7CRO - chains E and K of the 11 polymer chains in the assembly; structure by electron microscopy, 3.75 A resolution.

[Chain E]
Molecule: Histone H3
Source organism: Xenopus laevis
UniProt: Q92133 (Q92133_XENLA); residues 1-135 here correspond to UniProt positions 2-136 (UniProt number = residue number + 1)
Sequence (135 residues; row label = number of the first residue in the row):
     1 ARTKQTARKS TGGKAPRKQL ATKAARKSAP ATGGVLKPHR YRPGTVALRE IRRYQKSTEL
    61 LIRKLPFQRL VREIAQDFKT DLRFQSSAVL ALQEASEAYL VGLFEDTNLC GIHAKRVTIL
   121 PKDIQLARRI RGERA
Disordered / not traced: 1-36, 135
Differences from the reference sequence: engineered mutation Leu-36 (Lys37 in Q92133), Leu-90 (Met91 in Q92133), Leu-120 (Met121 in Q92133)
Modified positions: Leu-36 (norleucine; NLE); Leu-90 (norleucine; NLE); Leu-120 (norleucine; NLE)
From the paper describing this entry:
  - mutagenesis - Y41A, R49A, R52A: decreased catalytic activity

[Chain K]
Molecule: 187-nt DNA strand
Source organism: Xenopus laevis
Sequence (187 nucleotides; each row starts with the number of its first residue):
     1 ATCGCGACAC CGGCACTGGA ACAGGATGTA TATATCTGAC ACGTGCCTGG AGACTAGGGA
    61 GTAATCCCCT TGGCGGTTAA AACGCGGGGG ACAGCGCGTA CGTGCGTTTA AGCGGTGCTA
   121 GAGCTGTCTA CGACCAATTG AGCGGCCTCG GCACCGGGAT TCTCCAGGGG ATCGGGCATC
   181 ACCCGAT
Disordered / not traced: 1-9, 178-187

[Chain E / chain K interface]
Residue-residue contacts (12; chain E residue first):
  His-39(E) with DG25(K), base contact
  Tyr-41(E) with DG104(K), phosphate contact
  Gly-44(E) with DT103(K), hydrogen bond to the phosphate
  Thr-45(E) with DT103(K), phosphate contact
  Val-46(E) with DT103(K), hydrogen bond to the phosphate
  Arg-49(E) with DG28(K), sugar contact
  Arg-63(E) with DG112(K), salt bridge to the phosphate
  Lys-64(E) with DG112(K), phosphate contact
  Leu-65(E) with DG112(K), phosphate contact
  Pro-66(E) with DA111(K), phosphate contact
  Arg-69(E) with DA111(K), salt bridge to the phosphate
  Arg-83(E) with DG121(K), sugar contact
Other interface residues (no listed pair), chain E (15 interface residues in all): Arg-40, Pro-43, Ala-47
Other interface residues (no listed pair), chain K (10 interface residues in all): DT27, DT29, DG102

[Summary]
15 residues of chain E face 10 of chain K across their interface; the contacts include 2 hydrogen bonds and 2
salt bridges. Among the polar pairs are Gly-44(E)/DT103(K), Val-46(E)/DT103(K) and Arg-63(E)/DG112(K). The
paper reports that Y41A, R49A and R52A of chain E reduce catalytic activity.
Here chain E is Histone H3 and chain K is a 187-nt DNA strand, both from Xenopus laevis. Entry 7CRO (NSD2
bearing E1099K/T1150A dual mutation in complex with 187-bp NCP) was determined by electron microscopy,
deposited together with 7CRP, 7CRQ and 7CRR.
